5XO7 - chains A and F; structure by X-ray diffraction, 1.88 A resolution.

Chain A (and F):
Name: lactonase for protein
Organism: Rhinocladiella mackenziei CBS 650.93
Notes: chain F of this document is another copy of the same molecule, construct and numbering; everything in this record applies to it too
UniProtKB: A0A0D2ILK1 (A0A0D2ILK1_9EURO); numbering as in UniProt (aligned over 1-266)
Sequence (266 residues; each row starts with the number of its first residue):
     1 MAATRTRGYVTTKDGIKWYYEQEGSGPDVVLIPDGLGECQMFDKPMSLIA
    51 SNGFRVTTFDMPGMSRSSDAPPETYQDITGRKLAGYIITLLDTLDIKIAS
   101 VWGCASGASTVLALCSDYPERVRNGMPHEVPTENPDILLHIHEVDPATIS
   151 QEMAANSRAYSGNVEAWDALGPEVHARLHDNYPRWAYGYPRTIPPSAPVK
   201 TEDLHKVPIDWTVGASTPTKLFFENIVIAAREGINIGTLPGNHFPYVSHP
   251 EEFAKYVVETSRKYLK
Unresolved in the structure: 1-3 (chain F: 1-2)
Differences from the reference sequence: engineered mutation A105 (Ser in A0A0D2ILK1)

Interface between chain A and chain F:
Residue-residue contacts - 33 pairs, chain A then chain F:
  V213(A) - T219(F)
  G214(A) - T219(F)
  A215(A) - P218(F)
  A215(A) - T219(F)  hydrogen bond (backbone-backbone)
  A215(A) - K220(F)  hydrogen bond (backbone-backbone)
  T217(A) - P218(F)
  T217(A) - T219(F)  hydrogen bond (backbone-side chain)
  P218(A) - A215(F)
  P218(A) - T217(F)
  P218(A) - T219(F)
  T219(A) - G214(F)
  T219(A) - A215(F)  hydrogen bond (backbone-backbone)
  T219(A) - T217(F)  hydrogen bond (side chain-backbone)
  T219(A) - P218(F)
  T219(A) - T219(F)
  T219(A) - I226(F)
  K220(A) - A215(F)  hydrogen bond (backbone-backbone)
  K220(A) - T238(F)
  F223(A) - I226(F)  hydrophobic
  F223(A) - I236(F)
  F223(A) - G237(F)
  F223(A) - T238(F)
  I226(A) - T219(F)
  I226(A) - F223(F)  hydrophobic
  I226(A) - I226(F)  hydrophobic
  I226(A) - V227(F)  hydrophobic
  V227(A) - I226(F)  hydrophobic
  A230(A) - A230(F)  hydrophobic
  A230(A) - R231(F)
  I236(A) - F223(F)
  G237(A) - F223(F)
  T238(A) - K220(F)
  T238(A) - F223(F)
Also at the interface, not in a pair above, chain A (16 interface residues in all): S216, R231
Also at the interface, not in a pair above, chain F (16 interface residues in all): V213, S216

Overview:
Chain A and chain F each contribute 16 residues to their interface, with 6 hydrogen bonds. Among the polar
pairs are T217(A)-T219(F), A215(A)-T219(F) and A215(A)-K220(F).
Both chains are lactonase for protein (Rhinocladiella mackenziei CBS 650.93). Entry 5XO7 (Crystal structure of
a novel ZEN lactonase mutant with ligand a) was determined by X-ray diffraction (same publication as 5XO6,
5XO8, 5Z5J, 5Z7J and 5Z97).
